Entry 8E6Z (electron microscopy, 4.10 A resolution (low resolution: residue-level contacts below are approximate; hydrogen-bond / salt-bridge calls are withheld)); this record covers chains A and B of the 9 polymer chains in the assembly.

== Chain A ==
Name: DNA-directed RNA polymerase subunit beta
Organism: Escherichia coli
Notes: EC 2.7.7.6
Reference sequence: P0A8V4 (RPOB_ECO57); residues 1-1342 here = UniProt positions 1-1342
Sequence (1342 residues; row label = number of the first residue in the row):
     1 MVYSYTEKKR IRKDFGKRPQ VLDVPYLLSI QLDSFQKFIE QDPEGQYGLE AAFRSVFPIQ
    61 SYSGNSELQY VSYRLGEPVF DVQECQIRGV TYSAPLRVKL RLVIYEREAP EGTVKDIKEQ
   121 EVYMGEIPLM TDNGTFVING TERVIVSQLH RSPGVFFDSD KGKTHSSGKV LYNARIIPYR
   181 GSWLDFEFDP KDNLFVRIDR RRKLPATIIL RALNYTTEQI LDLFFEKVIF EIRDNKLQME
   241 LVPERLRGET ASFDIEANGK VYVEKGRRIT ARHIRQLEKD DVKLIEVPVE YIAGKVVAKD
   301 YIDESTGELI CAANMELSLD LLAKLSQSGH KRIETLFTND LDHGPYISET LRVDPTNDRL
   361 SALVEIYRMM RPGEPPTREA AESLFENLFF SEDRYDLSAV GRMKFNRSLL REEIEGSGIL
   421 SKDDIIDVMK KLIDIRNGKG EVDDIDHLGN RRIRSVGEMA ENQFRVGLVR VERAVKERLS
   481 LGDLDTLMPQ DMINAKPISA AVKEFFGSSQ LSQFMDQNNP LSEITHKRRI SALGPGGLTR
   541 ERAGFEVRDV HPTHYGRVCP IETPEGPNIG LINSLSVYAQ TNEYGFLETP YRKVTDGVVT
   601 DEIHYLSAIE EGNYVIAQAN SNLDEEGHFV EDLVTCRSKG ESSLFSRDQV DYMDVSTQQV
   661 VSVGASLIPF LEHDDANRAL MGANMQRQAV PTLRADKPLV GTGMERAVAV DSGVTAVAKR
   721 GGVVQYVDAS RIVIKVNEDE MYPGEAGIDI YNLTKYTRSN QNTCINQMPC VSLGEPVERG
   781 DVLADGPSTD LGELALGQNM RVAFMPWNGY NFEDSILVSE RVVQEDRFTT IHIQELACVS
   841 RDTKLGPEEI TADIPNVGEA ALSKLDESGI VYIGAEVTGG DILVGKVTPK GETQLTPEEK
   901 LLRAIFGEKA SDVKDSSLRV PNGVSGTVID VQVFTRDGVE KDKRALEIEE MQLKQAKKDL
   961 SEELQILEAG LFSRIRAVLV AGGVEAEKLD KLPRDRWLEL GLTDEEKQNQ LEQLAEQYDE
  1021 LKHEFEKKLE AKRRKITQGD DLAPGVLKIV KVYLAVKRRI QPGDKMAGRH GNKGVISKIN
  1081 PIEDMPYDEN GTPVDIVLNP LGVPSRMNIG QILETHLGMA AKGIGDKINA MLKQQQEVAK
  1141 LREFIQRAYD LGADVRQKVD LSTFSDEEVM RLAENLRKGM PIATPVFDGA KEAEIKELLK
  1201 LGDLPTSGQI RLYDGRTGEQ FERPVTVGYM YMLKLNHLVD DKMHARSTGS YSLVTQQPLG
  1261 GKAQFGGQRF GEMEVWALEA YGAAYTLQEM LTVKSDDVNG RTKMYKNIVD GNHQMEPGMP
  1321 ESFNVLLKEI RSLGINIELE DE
Disordered / not traced: 1, 1342
Swiss-Prot annotation at these positions:
  - modified residue (N6-acetyllysine): Lys1022, Lys1200

== Chain B ==
Name: DNA-directed RNA polymerase subunit beta'
Organism: Escherichia coli
Notes: EC 2.7.7.6
Reference sequence: P0A8T7 (RPOC_ECOLI); residue numbers follow UniProt; this construct covers 1-1407
Sequence (1407 residues; numbered 1 to 1407; the number before each row is that of its first residue):
     1 MKDLLKFLKA QTKTEEFDAI KIALASPDMI RSWSFGEVKK PETINYRTFK PERDGLFCAR
    61 IFGPVKDYEC LCGKYKRLKH RGVICEKCGV EVTQTKVRRE RMGHIELASP TAHIWFLKSL
   121 PSRIGLLLDM PLRDIERVLY FESYVVIEGG MTNLERQQIL TEEQYLDALE EFGDEFDAKM
   181 GAEAIQALLK SMDLEQECEQ LREELNETNS ETKRKKLTKR IKLLEAFVQS GNKPEWMILT
   241 VLPVLPPDLR PLVPLDGGRF ATSDLNDLYR RVINRNNRLK RLLDLAAPDI IVRNEKRMLQ
   301 EAVDALLDNG RRGRAITGSN KRPLKSLADM IKGKQGRFRQ NLLGKRVDYS GRSVITVGPY
   361 LRLHQCGLPK KMALELFKPF IYGKLELRGL ATTIKAAKKM VEREEAVVWD ILDEVIREHP
   421 VLLNRAPTLH RLGIQAFEPV LIEGKAIQLH PLVCAAYNAD FDGDQMAVHV PLTLEAQLEA
   481 RALMMSTNNI LSPANGEPII VPSQDVVLGL YYMTRDCVNA KGEGMVLTGP KEAERLYRSG
   541 LASLHARVKV RITEYEKDAN GELVAKTSLK DTTVGRAILW MIVPKGLPYS IVNQALGKKA
   601 ISKMLNTCYR ILGLKPTVIF ADQIMYTGFA YAARSGASVG IDDMVIPEKK HEIISEAEAE
   661 VAEIQEQFQS GLVTAGERYN KVIDIWAAAN DRVSKAMMDN LQTETVINRD GQEEKQVSFN
   721 SIYMMADSGA RGSAAQIRQL AGMRGLMAKP DGSIIETPIT ANFREGLNVL QYFISTHGAR
   781 KGLADTALKT ANSGYLTRRL VDVAQDLVVT EDDCGTHEGI MMTPVIEGGD VKEPLRDRVL
   841 GRVTAEDVLK PGTADILVPR NTLLHEQWCD LLEENSVDAV KVRSVVSCDT DFGVCAHCYG
   901 RDLARGHIIN KGEAIGVIAA QSIGEPGTQL TMRTFHIGGA ASRAAAESSI QVKNKGSIKL
   961 SNVKSVVNSS GKLVITSRNT ELKLIDEFGR TKESYKVPYG AVLAKGDGEQ VAGGETVANW
  1021 DPHTMPVITE VSGFVRFTDM IDGQTITRQT DELTGLSSLV VLDSAERTAG GKDLRPALKI
  1081 VDAQGNDVLI PGTDMPAQYF LPGKAIVQLE DGVQISSGDT LARIPQESGG TKDITGGLPR
  1141 VADLFEARRP KEPAILAEIS GIVSFGKETK GKRRLVITPV DGSDPYEEMI PKWRQLNVFE
  1201 GERVERGDVI SDGPEAPHDI LRLRGVHAVT RYIVNEVQDV YRLQGVKIND KHIEVIVRQM
  1261 LRKATIVNAG SSDFLEGEQV EYSRVKIANR ELEANGKVGA TYSRDLLGIT KASLATESFI
  1321 SAASFQETTR VLTEAAVAGK RDELRGLKEN VIVGRLIPAG TGYAYHQDRM RRRAAGEAPA
  1381 APQVTAEDAS ASLAELLNAG LGGSDNE
Disordered / not traced: 1-15, 934-947, 1127-1135, 1374-1407
Swiss-Prot annotation at these positions:
  - binding site (Zn(2+)): Cys70, Cys72, Cys85, Cys88, Cys814, Cys888, Cys895, Cys898
  - binding site (Mg(2+)): Asp460, Asp462, Asp464
  - modified residue: Lys983 (N6-acetyllysine)
  - mutagenesis: Gln504 (Q504P: Resistant to antibiotics salinamide A and B), Asn690 (N690D: Resistant to antibiotics salinamide A and B), Met697 (M697V: Resistant to antibiotics salinamide A and B), Ala735 (A735T: Resistant to antibiotics salinamide A and B), Arg738 (R738C/H/P/S: Resistant to antibiotics salinamide A and B), Ala748 (A748E: Resistant to antibiotics salinamide A and B), Pro758 (P758S/T: Resistant to antibiotics salinamide A and B), Phe763 (F763C: Resistant to antibiotics salinamide A and B), Ser775 (S775A: Resistant to antibiotics salinamide A and B), Ala779 (A779T/V: Resistant to antibiotics salinamide A and B), Arg780 (R780C: Resistant to antibiotics salinamide A and B), Gly782 (G782A/C: Resistant to antibiotics salinamide A and B), 1 further mutagenesis entry in UniProt
Metal / ion sites: Zn2+ site 1: Cys70, Cys85; Mg2+: Asp460, Asp462, Asp464 (shared with 1 residue of chain 7); Zn2+ site 2: Cys814, Cys888, Cys895, Cys898

== How chain A and chain B interact ==
Pairs across the interface (339):
  Ser166(A) with Lys1151(B)
  Glu504(A) with Asn320(B)
  Gly544(A) with Leu788(B)
  Phe545(A) with Met932(B); Arg933(B)
  Arg548(A) with Arg780(B); Ala784(B); Leu788(B)
  Asp549(A) with Pro750(B)
  Val550(A) with Pro750(B); Phe773(B); Thr776(B); His777(B)
  His551(A) with Phe773(B); His777(B)
  Pro552(A) with His777(B)
  Tyr555(A) with Val769(B); Leu770(B)
  Cys559(A) with Arg780(B)
  Pro560(A) with Phe773(B); Thr776(B); Arg780(B)
  Ile561(A) with Tyr772(B); Thr776(B)
  Thr563(A) with Arg780(B)
  Gly566(A) with Ala787(B)
  Ile569(A) with Arg780(B); Leu783(B); Ala784(B); Ala787(B)
  Gly570(A) with Arg780(B)
  Gln618(A) with Asn768(B); Val769(B); Leu770(B)
  Asn620(A) with Asn768(B)
  Leu633(A) with Glu658(B)
  Glu641(A) with Lys749(B)
  Ser642(A) with Leu770(B)
  Thr657(A) with Val769(B)
  Val660(A) with Val769(B)
  Leu671(A) with Tyr772(B)
  Glu672(A) with Gly766(B); Leu767(B)
  His673(A) with Phe763(B); Arg764(B); Glu765(B); Gly766(B)
  Asp674(A) with Phe763(B); Tyr772(B)
  Asp675(A) with Arg744(B); Phe763(B); Tyr772(B)
  Ala676(A) with Tyr772(B)
  Asn677(A) with Ala779(B); Leu783(B)
  Ala679(A) with Tyr772(B)
  Leu680(A) with Leu783(B)
  Phe804(A) with Ser638(B)
  Met805(A) with Ala633(B)
  Pro806(A) with Ala632(B); Ala633(B); Ala637(B)
  Trp807(A) with Ala633(B)
  Asn808(A) with Phe629(B); Ala633(B)
  Gly809(A) with Val357(B); Pro359(B); Phe629(B)
  Tyr810(A) with Pro359(B)
  Asn811(A) with Asp505(B)
  Phe812(A) with Val357(B); Pro451(B); Ser503(B); Gln504(B); Asp505(B); Phe629(B)
  Glu813(A) with Phe461(B); Gln504(B)
  Asp814(A) with Asp460(B); Asp462(B)
  Ser815(A) with Val357(B); Phe461(B)
  Arg841(A) with Asp256(B); Gly257(B)
  Lys844(A) with Arg47(B); Thr48(B)
  Gln1061(A) with Lys445(B)
  Pro1062(A) with Ala446(B)
  Gly1063(A) with Val354(B)
  Lys1065(A) with Asp462(B); Gly463(B)
  Lys1073(A) with Asp462(B)
  Gly1074(A) with Phe461(B)
  Val1075(A) with Val354(B); Ile355(B); Thr356(B); Phe461(B); Gly463(B)
  Ser1077(A) with Thr356(B)
  Asn1099(A) with Asp505(B)
  Pro1100(A) with Ala637(B); Ser638(B); Val639(B)
  Leu1101(A) with Gln504(B); Asp505(B); Leu508(B); Met725(B); Arg731(B)
  Val1103(A) with Val639(B)
  Pro1104(A) with Ile722(B); Met725(B); Gln736(B)
  Ser1105(A) with Arg731(B); Gly732(B); Gln736(B)
  Met1107(A) with Gln736(B); Gln739(B); Leu740(B)
  Ile1109(A) with Met644(B); Phe763(B)
  Ile1112(A) with Val639(B); Gly640(B); Ile641(B)
  Leu1113(A) with Ile641(B)
  His1116(A) with Ile641(B)
  Phe1187(A) with Val769(B)
  Glu1192(A) with Arg764(B)
  Lys1196(A) with Asp642(B)
  Ser1207(A) with Asp642(B)
  Gln1209(A) with Gly640(B)
  Glu1219(A) with Arg634(B)
  Phe1221(A) with Ala633(B)
  Glu1222(A) with Tyr512(B); Ser635(B)
  Arg1223(A) with Tyr512(B); Gly636(B); Phe719(B); Ser721(B); Met724(B)
  Val1225(A) with Gly636(B)
  Thr1226(A) with Ser638(B); Val639(B)
  Val1239(A) with Val354(B); Lys445(B)
  Asp1240(A) with Lys445(B)
  Lys1242(A) with Arg352(B); Val354(B); Gln465(B)
  Met1243(A) with Arg352(B); Ser353(B); Met372(B); Lys445(B)
  His1244(A) with Gly351(B); Arg352(B); Met372(B)
  Ala1245(A) with Ser350(B); Met372(B); Glu375(B)
  Arg1246(A) with Asp348(B); Tyr349(B); Ser350(B); Glu375(B); Leu376(B)
  Ser1247(A) with Asp348(B); Tyr349(B); Glu375(B); Lys378(B)
  Thr1248(A) with Tyr349(B)
  Tyr1251(A) with Asp348(B)
  Leu1253(A) with Arg99(B); Pro251(B); Val253(B)
  Val1254(A) with Arg99(B); Leu249(B); Arg337(B)
  Thr1255(A) with Arg337(B)
  Gln1256(A) with Arg99(B)
  Gln1257(A) with Asn341(B); Lys345(B); Arg346(B)
  Pro1258(A) with Arg346(B); Asp348(B)
  Leu1259(A) with Arg346(B)
  Gly1260(A) with Arg346(B)
  Phe1265(A) with Glu375(B)
  Gly1267(A) with Arg346(B); Val347(B); Ser350(B)
  Gln1268(A) with Val347(B); Ser350(B); Gly351(B); Arg352(B)
  Arg1269(A) with Arg339(B); Gln340(B); Gly344(B); Lys345(B); Arg346(B)
  Phe1270(A) with Gly344(B); Lys345(B); Val347(B); His469(B)
  Glu1272(A) with Leu343(B); Arg798(B)
  Met1273(A) with Thr428(B)
  Glu1274(A) with Asn424(B); Ala426(B); Thr428(B); Ile434(B)
  Val1275(A) with Leu343(B); Val1351(B)
  Trp1276(A) with Arg798(B); Val801(B); Val917(B); Gln921(B)
  Ala1277(A) with Arg431(B); Ile434(B); Gln921(B)
  Leu1278(A) with Met484(B)
  Glu1279(A) with Ala914(B); Val917(B); Leu1347(B); Val1351(B); Ile1357(B)
  Ala1280(A) with Arg431(B); Ile918(B); Gln921(B)
  Tyr1281(A) with Arg431(B); Ile434(B); Leu483(B); Met484(B); Asn489(B)
  Gly1282(A) with Glu479(B); Leu483(B); Gly1360(B); Thr1361(B)
  Ala1283(A) with Glu479(B); Leu483(B); Met484(B)
  Ala1284(A) with Glu479(B); Leu1356(B); Thr1361(B); Gly1362(B)
  Tyr1285(A) with Glu475(B); Glu479(B); Leu1356(B); Thr1361(B)
  Thr1286(A) with Ala476(B); Glu479(B)
  Leu1287(A) with Ile1357(B)
  Gln1288(A) with Leu1356(B)
  Glu1289(A) with Pro471(B); Leu472(B); Thr473(B); Ala476(B)
  Met1290(A) with Val347(B)
  Leu1291(A) with Lys345(B); Val1351(B); Gly1354(B)
  Thr1292(A) with Gly1354(B)
  Lys1294(A) with Asp348(B); Val470(B); Leu472(B)
  Ser1295(A) with Lys345(B); Arg346(B)
  Val1298(A) with Lys96(B)
  Tyr1305(A) with Pro379(B); Tyr382(B); Ile394(B)
  Ile1308(A) with Pro379(B); Phe380(B)
  Val1309(A) with Pro379(B); Tyr382(B); Gly383(B); Glu386(B)
  Asp1310(A) with Glu386(B)
  His1313(A) with Phe380(B); Leu472(B); Thr473(B); Leu474(B)
  Gln1314(A) with Thr473(B)
  Met1315(A) with Thr473(B)
  Gly1318(A) with Gly1354(B)
  Pro1320(A) with Lys345(B); Val1353(B); Gly1354(B)
  Glu1321(A) with Arg99(B)
  Ser1322(A) with Asn341(B); Leu342(B)
  Phe1323(A) with Ile20(B); Ile1352(B); Val1353(B)
  Val1325(A) with Leu249(B)
  Leu1326(A) with Arg337(B); Phe338(B); Leu342(B)
  Lys1328(A) with Glu100(B); Met102(B); Leu245(B); Leu249(B)
  Glu1329(A) with Leu245(B); Met330(B); Arg337(B)
  Ile1330(A) with Ile331(B)
  Arg1331(A) with Trp33(B); Met102(B); Pro243(B)
  Ser1332(A) with Pro243(B); Leu245(B); Leu327(B)
  Leu1333(A) with Trp115(B); Pro243(B); Leu307(B); Leu327(B)
  Gly1334(A) with Leu24(B); Ala25(B); His113(B)
  Ile1335(A) with Ile22(B); Ala23(B); Trp33(B); Phe116(B); Ala1336(B)
  Asn1336(A) with Lys21(B); Ile22(B); Ala23(B); Leu24(B); Ala25(B); Met29(B); Trp33(B)
  Ile1337(A) with Ile20(B); Lys21(B)
  Glu1338(A) with Ile20(B); Lys21(B)
  Leu1339(A) with Phe17(B); Ile20(B)
  Glu1340(A) with Phe17(B); Asp18(B); Ala19(B); Lys21(B)
  Asp1341(A) with Asp18(B)
Other interface residues (no listed pair), chain A (166 interface residues in all): His554, Glu565, Asn573, Ala619, Cys636, Leu644, Ile1076, Arg1106, Leu1238, Gly1271, Asp1296, Asn1299, Met1304, Met1319
Other interface residues (no listed pair), chain B (191 interface residues in all): Glu16, Leu239, Val244, Pro246, Asp248, Tyr269, Tyr360, Pro369, Lys371, Leu422, Arg425, Pro427, His430, Leu432, Gln435, Ala459, Ala467, Gln477, Val506, Tyr537, Arg538, Ala630, Asp643, Ala730, Thr757, Ile774, Ser775, Thr797, Glu913, Leu1332, Lys1348, Arg1355

== In short ==
Chain A and chain B form an interface of 166 and 191 residues respectively. Asp460(B), Asp462(B) and Asp464(B)
coordinate Mg2+. Cys70(B) and Cys85(B) coordinate Zn2+ site 1. From UniProt: 8 Zn2+-binding residues, 3
Mg2+-binding residues and 13 mutagenesis sites on chain B.
Here chain A is DNA-directed RNA polymerase subunit beta and chain B is DNA-directed RNA polymerase subunit
beta', both from Escherichia coli. Entry 8E6Z (Escherichia coli Rho-dependent transcription pre-termination
complex containing 18 nt long RNA spacer, dC75 rut mimic RNA ...) was determined by electron microscopy,
deposited together with 8E3F, 8E3H, 8E5K, 8E5L, 8E5O, 8E5P and 3 further entries.
